Entry 8CK4 (X-ray diffraction, 2.29 A resolution); this record covers chains A and B.

Chain A:
Protein: Endothelial PAS domain-containing protein 1
Source organism: Homo sapiens
Reference sequence: Q99814 (EPAS1_HUMAN); residues 239-350 here = UniProt positions 239-350
Sequence (118 residues; row label = number of the first residue in the row):
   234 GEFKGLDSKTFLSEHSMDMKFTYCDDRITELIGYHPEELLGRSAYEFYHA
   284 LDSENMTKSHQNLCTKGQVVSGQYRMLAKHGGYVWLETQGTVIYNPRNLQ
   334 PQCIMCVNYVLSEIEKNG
Not modelled in the structure: 234, 329-333, 349-351
Construct notes: expression tag (234-238, 351); conflict E247 (Arg in Q99814)
Small-molecule neighbours: UY3 ((4S)-1-[3,5-bis(fluoranyl)phenyl]-5,5-bis(fluoranyl)-3-methylsulfonyl-6,7-dihydro-4H-2-benzothiophen-4-ol): F244, S246, H248, M252, F254, A277, Y281, M289, S292, H293, L296, V302, S304, Y307, M309, L319, T321, G323, I337, C339, N341

Chain B:
Protein: Aryl hydrocarbon receptor nuclear translocator
Source organism: Homo sapiens
Reference sequence: P27540 (ARNT_HUMAN); residues 356-470 here = UniProt positions 356-470
Sequence (122 residues; numbered 350 to 471; the number before each row is that of its first residue):
   350 GEFKGLNVCQPTRFISRHNIEGIFTFVDHRCVATVGYQPQELLGKNIVEF
   400 CHPEDQQLLRDSFQQVVKLKGQVLSVMFRFRSKNQEWLWMRTSSFTFQNP
   450 YSDEIEYIICTNTNVKNSSQEG
Not modelled in the structure: 350-359, 468-471
Construct notes: expression tag (350-355, 471); conflict R362 (Glu in P27540)

Interface between chain A and chain B:
Pairs across the interface - 30 pairs, chain A then chain B:
  L239(A) with N448(B); Y450(B), hydrophobic; S451(B)
  E247(A) with R362(B), salt bridge; I364(B); R379(B), salt bridge
  Y256(A) with I364(B), hydrophobic; F375(B); D377(B); R379(B)
  D258(A) with F375(B)
  Q301(A) with G420(B); Q421(B)
  E320(A) with Y450(B), hydrogen bond
  Q322(A) with F444(B); F446(B)
  T324(A) with V422(B)
  I326(A) with S442(B); T460(B)
  Q335(A) with R362(B), hydrogen bond; T462(B)
  C336(A) with R362(B)
  M338(A) with I364(B), hydrophobic; I458(B), hydrophobic; C459(B); T460(B)
  V340(A) with F446(B), hydrophobic
  Y342(A) with N448(B); Y450(B), hydrophobic
  L344(A) with Y450(B)
Also at the interface, not in a pair above, chain A (23 interface residues in all): D240, T243, L245, T255, R260, Q306, V325, N328
Also at the interface, not in a pair above, chain B (24 interface residues in all): R366, K419, R440, T445, E453, Y456

In short:
23 residues of chain A and 24 residues of chain B are in contact, with 2 hydrogen bonds and 2 salt bridges.
Among the polar pairs are E247(A)-R362(B), E247(A)-R379(B) and E320(A)-Y450(B). Bound to chain A: compound
UY3.
Here chain A is Endothelial PAS domain-containing protein 1 and chain B is Aryl hydrocarbon receptor nuclear
translocator, both from Homo sapiens. Entry 8CK4 (STRUCTURE OF HIF2A-ARNT HETERODIMER IN COMPLEX WITH
(4S)-1-(3,5-difluorophenyl)-5,5-difluoro-3-methanesulfonyl-4,5,6,7-tetrahydro-2-benzothiophen-4-ol) was
determined by X-ray diffraction together with 8CK3 and 8CK8 from the same study.
